Entry 8QHR (X-ray diffraction, 1.65 A resolution); this record covers chains A and B.

== Chain A (and B) ==
Name: 2'-deoxynucleoside 5'-phosphate N-hydrolase 1
From: Homo sapiens
Notes: EC 3.2.2.-; chain B of this document is another copy of the same molecule, construct and numbering; everything in this record applies to it too
UniProt: O43598 (DNPH1_HUMAN); numbering as in UniProt (aligned over 19-162)
Amino-acid sequence (147 residues; each row starts with the number of its first residue):
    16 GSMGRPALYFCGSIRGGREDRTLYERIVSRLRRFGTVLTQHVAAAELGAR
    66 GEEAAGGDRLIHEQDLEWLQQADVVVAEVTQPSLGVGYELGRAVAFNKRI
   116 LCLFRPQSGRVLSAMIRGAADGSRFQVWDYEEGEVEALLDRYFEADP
Disordered / not traced: 16-17, 61-71, 161-162 (chain B: 16-18, 59-68, 160-162)
Covalently attached groups: 1',2'-dideoxyribofuranose-5'-phosphate (3DR) linked to Glu-104
Sequence notes: expression tag (16-18); engineered mutation Gln-55 (Glu in O43598)
Small-molecule neighbours: 1',2'-dideoxyribofuranose-5'-phosphate (3DR): Tyr-24, Cys-26, Gly-27, Ser-28, Ile-29, Arg-30, Gly-31, Gln-55, His-56, Asp-80, Ser-98, Leu-99, Gly-100, Val-101
Curated features (UniProtKB/Swiss-Prot):
  - binding site (5-hydroxymethyl-dUMP): Gly-27, Ile-29, Arg-30, Gly-31, Ser-98, Gly-100, Glu-104, Ser-128
  - modified residue (Phosphoserine): Ser-28, Ser-98, Ser-123, Ser-128, Ser-138
  - mutagenesis: Glu-104 (E104Q: Loss of deoxyribonucleoside 5'-monophosphate N-glycosidase activity)
From the paper describing this entry:
  - catalytic residues: Glu-104
  - binding site for 1',2'-dideoxyribofuranose-5'-phosphate: His-56, Glu-104
  - conformationally variable residues (helix shift, order/disorder transition, side-chain flip): Tyr-24, Cys-26, Thr-54 to Ala-59, Ala-60 to Ala-70
  - catalytic residues: His-56, Asp-80 (proposed by the authors, not directly observed)

== Interface between chain A and chain B ==
Contacting residue pairs (68; chain A residue first):
  Arg-30(A) / Val-126(B)
  Arg-30(A) / Leu-127(B)  hydrogen bond (side chain-backbone)
  Arg-30(A) / Ala-129(B)
  Asp-73(A) / Ala-129(B)
  Asp-73(A) / Arg-132(B)
  Asp-73(A) / Gly-133(B)
  Arg-74(A) / Gly-133(B)  hydrogen bond (side chain-backbone)
  Ile-76(A) / Ala-129(B)  hydrophobic
  His-77(A) / Ala-129(B)
  His-77(A) / Met-130(B)
  His-77(A) / Gly-133(B)
  His-77(A) / Ala-134(B)
  Asp-80(A) / Met-130(B)
  Leu-81(A) / Met-130(B)  hydrophobic
  Val-94(A) / Leu-99(B)
  Pro-97(A) / Pro-97(B)
  Ser-98(A) / Ser-98(B)
  Ser-98(A) / Leu-99(B)
  Leu-99(A) / Val-94(B)
  Leu-99(A) / Ser-98(B)
  Leu-99(A) / Val-101(B)  hydrophobic
  Leu-99(A) / Gly-102(B)
  Leu-99(A) / Leu-127(B)  hydrophobic
  Leu-99(A) / Ser-128(B)
  Leu-99(A) / Ile-131(B)  hydrophobic
  Gly-100(A) / Ser-128(B)  hydrogen bond (backbone-side chain)
  Gly-100(A) / Met-130(B)
  Val-101(A) / Leu-99(B)  hydrophobic
  Gly-102(A) / Leu-99(B)
  Gly-102(A) / Gly-102(B)
  Gly-102(A) / Tyr-103(B)  hydrogen bond (backbone-backbone)
  Tyr-103(A) / Gly-102(B)  hydrogen bond (backbone-backbone)
  Tyr-103(A) / Tyr-103(B)
  Tyr-103(A) / Gly-106(B)
  Tyr-103(A) / Val-109(B)  hydrophobic
  Tyr-103(A) / Met-130(B)  hydrophobic
  Tyr-103(A) / Ala-134(B)
  Glu-104(A) / Met-130(B)
  Gly-106(A) / Tyr-103(B)
  Gly-106(A) / Arg-107(B)
  Arg-107(A) / Gly-106(B)
  Arg-107(A) / Val-109(B)
  Val-109(A) / Arg-107(B)
  Ala-110(A) / Ala-110(B)  hydrophobic
  Val-126(A) / Arg-30(B)
  Leu-127(A) / Arg-30(B)  hydrogen bond (backbone-side chain)
  Leu-127(A) / Leu-99(B)  hydrophobic
  Ser-128(A) / Arg-30(B)
  Ser-128(A) / Leu-99(B)
  Ser-128(A) / Gly-100(B)  hydrogen bond (side chain-backbone)
  Ala-129(A) / Arg-30(B)
  Ala-129(A) / Asp-73(B)
  Ala-129(A) / Ile-76(B)  hydrophobic
  Ala-129(A) / His-77(B)
  Met-130(A) / His-77(B)
  Met-130(A) / Asp-80(B)
  Met-130(A) / Leu-81(B)  hydrophobic
  Met-130(A) / Gly-100(B)
  Met-130(A) / Tyr-103(B)  hydrophobic
  Met-130(A) / Glu-104(B)
  Ile-131(A) / Tyr-103(B)  hydrophobic
  Arg-132(A) / Asp-73(B)
  Gly-133(A) / Asp-73(B)
  Gly-133(A) / Arg-74(B)  hydrogen bond (backbone-side chain)
  Gly-133(A) / His-77(B)
  Ala-134(A) / Arg-74(B)
  Ala-134(A) / His-77(B)
  Ala-134(A) / Tyr-103(B)
Also at the interface, not in a pair above, chain A (33 interface residues in all): Gly-31, Gln-96, Leu-105, Ala-135
Also at the interface, not in a pair above, chain B (33 interface residues in all): Gly-31, Ala-70, Gln-96, Leu-105

== In short ==
The chain A/chain B interface involves 33 residues from each chain; the contacts include 8 hydrogen bonds.
Polar contacts include Arg-30(A)/Leu-127(B), Arg-74(A)/Gly-133(B) and Gly-100(A)/Ser-128(B). Covalently linked
1',2'-dideoxyribofuranose-5'-phosphate: at Glu-104(A). The paper reports catalytic residues Glu-104(A),
His-56(A) and Asp-80(A); a binding site for 1',2'-dideoxyribofuranose-5'-phosphate at His-56(A) and
Glu-104(A).
Both chains are 2'-deoxynucleoside 5'-phosphate N-hydrolase 1 (Homo sapiens). Entry 8QHR (Crystal structure of
the human DNPH1 glycosyl-enzyme intermediate) was determined by X-ray diffraction.
